PDB entry 8VSI | electron microscopy, 3.10 A resolution | chains A and B

[Chain A]
Name: ABC transporter ATP-binding protein
Source organism: Escherichia coli
Notes: EC 3.6.3.-
UniProt: A0A1D7Q186 (A0A1D7Q186_ECOLX); numbering as in UniProt (aligned over 1-600)
Amino-acid sequence (600 residues; row label = number of the first residue in the row):
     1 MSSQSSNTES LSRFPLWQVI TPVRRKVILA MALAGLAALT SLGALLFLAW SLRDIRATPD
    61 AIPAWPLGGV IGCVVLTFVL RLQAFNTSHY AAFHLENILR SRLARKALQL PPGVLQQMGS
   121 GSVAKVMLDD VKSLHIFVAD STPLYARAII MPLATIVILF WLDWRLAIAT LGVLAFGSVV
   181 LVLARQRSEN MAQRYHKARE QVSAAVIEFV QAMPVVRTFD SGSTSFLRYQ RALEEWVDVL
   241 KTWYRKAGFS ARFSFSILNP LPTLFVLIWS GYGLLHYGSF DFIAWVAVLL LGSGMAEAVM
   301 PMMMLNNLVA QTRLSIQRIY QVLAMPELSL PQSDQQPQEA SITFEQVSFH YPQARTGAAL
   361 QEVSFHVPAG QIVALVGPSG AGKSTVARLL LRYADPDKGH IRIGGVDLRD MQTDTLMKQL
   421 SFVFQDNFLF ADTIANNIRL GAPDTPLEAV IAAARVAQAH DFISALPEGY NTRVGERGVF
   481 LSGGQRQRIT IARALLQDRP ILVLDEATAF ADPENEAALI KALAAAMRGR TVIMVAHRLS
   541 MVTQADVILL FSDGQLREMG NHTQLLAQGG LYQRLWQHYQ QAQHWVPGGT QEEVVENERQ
Disordered / not traced: 1-12, 584-600
Bound ions: Mg2+: Q425 (together with ADP orthovanadate)
Small-molecule neighbours:
  - ADP orthovanadate (AOV), molecule 1: Q116, Y351, Q353, A359, P378, S379, G380, A381, G382, K383, S384, T385, R388, Y393, Q425, E506, H537
  - ADP orthovanadate (AOV), molecule 2: V479, F480, L481, S482, G483, G484, Q485, F510
What the authors report for this chain:
  - contacts within the chain: K125-H196, E200-R318
  - binding site for ADP orthovanadate: Y351, Q425, Q485, E506, F510, H537

[Chain B]
Name: Permease and ATP-binding protein of yersiniabactin-iron ABC transporter YbtQ
Source organism: Escherichia coli
Notes: EC 3.6.3.-
UniProt: A0A376P7T7 (A0A376P7T7_ECOLX); residues 1-600 here correspond to UniProt positions 95-694 (UniProt number = residue number + 94)
Amino-acid sequence (600 residues; row label = number of the first residue in the row):
     1 MKDNNPADNL AWRVIWRQLI SSVGSQARML RRSMLALLLA AFMQGIAFAC LYPIIDALLR
    61 GDAPQLLNWA MAFSVAAIVT LVLRWYGLGF EYRGHLAQAT HELRLRLGEQ LRRVPLEKLQ
   121 RGRAGEMNAL LLGSVDENLN YVIAIANILL LTIVTPLTAS LATLWIDWRL GLVMLLIFPL
   181 LVPFYYWRRP AMRRQMQTLG EAHQRLSGDI VEFAQGMMVL RTCGSDADKS RALLAHFNAL
   241 ENLQTRTHRQ GAGATMLIAS VVELGLQVVV LSGIVWVVTG TLNLAFLIAA VAMIMRFAEP
   301 MAMFISYTSV VELIASALQR IEQFMAIAPL PVAEQSEMPE RYDIRFDNVS YRYEEGDGYA
   361 LNHVSLTFPA ASMSALVGAS GAGKTTVTKL LMRYADPQQG QISIGGVDIR RLTPEQLNSL
   421 ISVVFQDVWL FDDTLLANIR IARPQATRQE VEEAARAAQC LEFISRLPQG WLTPMGEMGG
   481 QLSGGERQRI SIARALLKNA PVVILDEPTA ALDIESELAV QKAIDNLVHN RTVIIIAHRL
   541 STIAGAGNIL VMEEGQVVEQ GTHAQLLSHH GRYQALWQAQ MAARVWRDDG VSASGEWVHE
Disordered / not traced: 1-9, 589-600
Bound ions: Mg2+: T385, Q426 (together with ADP orthovanadate)
Small-molecule neighbours:
  - ADP orthovanadate (AOV), molecule 1: Q120, Y353, A360, A379, S380, G381, A382, G383, K384, T385, T386, K389, Y394, Q426, E507, H538
  - ADP orthovanadate (AOV), molecule 2: G480, Q481, L482, S483, G484, G485, E486, A511
What the authors report for this chain:
  - contacts within the chain: R123-D209, G125-S207
  - binding site for ADP orthovanadate: Y353, Q426, E486, E507, H538

[Interface between chain A and chain B]
Residue-residue contacts - 306 pairs, chain A then chain B:
  L45(A) - M295(B)  hydrophobic
  L48(A) - V291(B)  hydrophobic
  L48(A) - M295(B)  hydrophobic
  L52(A) - L287(B)  hydrophobic
  L52(A) - I288(B)  hydrophobic
  I55(A) - I274(B)  hydrophobic
  I55(A) - V277(B)  hydrophobic
  I55(A) - L284(B)  hydrophobic
  R56(A) - L59(B)
  R56(A) - L284(B)
  P59(A) - V278(B)
  A61(A) - V278(B)
  I62(A) - I274(B)  hydrophobic
  I62(A) - V278(B)  hydrophobic
  L67(A) - L271(B)  hydrophobic
  L67(A) - I274(B)  hydrophobic
  V74(A) - E263(B)
  F78(A) - S260(B)
  F78(A) - E263(B)
  R81(A) - E263(B)  salt bridge
  R81(A) - M303(B)
  L82(A) - T255(B)
  L82(A) - M256(B)  hydrophobic
  L82(A) - A259(B)  hydrophobic
  N86(A) - H248(B)  hydrogen bond
  N86(A) - A252(B)
  H89(A) - H248(B)
  Y90(A) - T245(B)
  Y90(A) - H248(B)
  Y90(A) - R249(B)  hydrogen bond
  F93(A) - Q244(B)
  F93(A) - T245(B)
  H94(A) - E241(B)  salt bridge
  E96(A) - Q244(B)  hydrogen bond
  N97(A) - F237(B)
  N97(A) - N238(B)  hydrogen bond
  N97(A) - E241(B)  hydrogen bond
  R100(A) - L206(B)
  R100(A) - F237(B)
  S101(A) - L234(B)
  S101(A) - F237(B)
  A104(A) - F213(B)
  A104(A) - L233(B)  hydrophobic
  A107(A) - M217(B)
  L108(A) - M217(B)
  L108(A) - R221(B)  hydrogen bond (backbone-side chain)
  L108(A) - S230(B)
  Q109(A) - R221(B)
  L110(A) - R221(B)  hydrogen bond (backbone-side chain)
  P112(A) - M218(B)  hydrophobic
  P112(A) - R221(B)
  L115(A) - M217(B)  hydrophobic
  Q116(A) - G480(B)
  Q116(A) - Q481(B)
  Q117(A) - Q481(B)  hydrogen bond
  S120(A) - A214(B)
  S120(A) - Q215(B)
  S120(A) - E477(B)  hydrogen bond
  V123(A) - A214(B)  hydrophobic
  A124(A) - I210(B)  hydrophobic
  A124(A) - V211(B)  hydrophobic
  M127(A) - I210(B)  hydrophobic
  M127(A) - L233(B)  hydrophobic
  M127(A) - F237(B)  hydrophobic
  L128(A) - L206(B)  hydrophobic
  L128(A) - S207(B)
  K132(A) - E137(B)
  K132(A) - H203(B)  hydrogen bond
  R147(A) - E299(B)  salt bridge
  R199(A) - L132(B)
  V202(A) - L132(B)  hydrophobic
  S203(A) - N128(B)  hydrogen bond
  S203(A) - L132(B)
  V206(A) - N128(B)
  I207(A) - N128(B)
  I207(A) - V211(B)  hydrophobic
  I207(A) - Q215(B)
  E208(A) - F431(B)
  E208(A) - D432(B)  hydrogen bond (side chain-backbone)
  F209(A) - G108(B)
  F209(A) - L111(B)  hydrophobic
  V210(A) - A124(B)  hydrophobic
  V210(A) - M127(B)  hydrophobic
  Q211(A) - A124(B)
  Q211(A) - Q215(B)  hydrogen bond
  Q211(A) - W429(B)
  A212(A) - W429(B)  hydrophobic
  M213(A) - L111(B)
  M213(A) - L116(B)  hydrophobic
  M213(A) - L119(B)  hydrophobic
  P214(A) - L116(B)  hydrophobic
  P214(A) - Q120(B)
  P214(A) - F425(B)
  V215(A) - F425(B)  hydrophobic
  V215(A) - W429(B)  hydrophobic
  V215(A) - F431(B)  hydrophobic
  V215(A) - R494(B)
  V216(A) - R112(B)
  V216(A) - F431(B)  hydrophobic
  R217(A) - L111(B)  hydrogen bond (side chain-backbone)
  R217(A) - R112(B)  hydrogen bond (side chain-backbone)
  R217(A) - V114(B)  hydrogen bond (side chain-backbone)
  R217(A) - L116(B)
  R217(A) - N418(B)  hydrogen bond (backbone-side chain)
  T218(A) - M392(B)
  T218(A) - N418(B)
  T218(A) - I421(B)
  T218(A) - V423(B)
  T218(A) - F425(B)
  T218(A) - K498(B)  hydrogen bond (backbone-side chain)
  F219(A) - S422(B)
  F219(A) - V423(B)
  F219(A) - I441(B)
  F219(A) - A442(B)  hydrophobic
  F219(A) - R494(B)
  F219(A) - A495(B)  hydrophobic
  F219(A) - K498(B)
  D220(A) - R112(B)  salt bridge
  D220(A) - I441(B)
  S221(A) - R112(B)
  S223(A) - R112(B)  hydrogen bond (backbone-side chain)
  T224(A) - E109(B)  hydrogen bond
  S225(A) - G108(B)
  S225(A) - E109(B)
  S225(A) - R112(B)  hydrogen bond (backbone-side chain)
  F226(A) - F431(B)  hydrophobic
  R228(A) - F431(B)
  R228(A) - D432(B)  hydrogen bond (side chain-backbone)
  R228(A) - D433(B)
  Y229(A) - R104(B)  hydrogen bond (side chain-backbone)
  Y229(A) - G108(B)
  Y229(A) - L131(B)
  Q230(A) - L105(B)
  L233(A) - H101(B)
  L233(A) - R104(B)
  L233(A) - L105(B)  hydrophobic
  E234(A) - H101(B)
  W236(A) - R104(B)
  V237(A) - A97(B)
  V237(A) - H101(B)
  K241(A) - A97(B)
  K241(A) - Q98(B)  hydrogen bond
  Y244(A) - E91(B)
  Y244(A) - Y92(B)
  Y244(A) - L96(B)
  R245(A) - Y92(B)
  G248(A) - Y92(B)
  F249(A) - W85(B)  hydrophobic
  A251(A) - Y92(B)
  R252(A) - W85(B)  hydrogen bond (side chain-backbone)
  R252(A) - G89(B)
  R252(A) - Y92(B)
  F253(A) - W85(B)
  F255(A) - L88(B)  hydrophobic
  F255(A) - Y92(B)
  S256(A) - L81(B)
  N259(A) - Q44(B)  hydrogen bond
  N259(A) - R84(B)
  P260(A) - F48(B)  hydrophobic
  L261(A) - Q44(B)
  L261(A) - A47(B)  hydrophobic
  L261(A) - F73(B)
  L261(A) - A77(B)  hydrophobic
  L261(A) - T80(B)
  L264(A) - F48(B)  hydrophobic
  L264(A) - L51(B)  hydrophobic
  L264(A) - F73(B)  hydrophobic
  L264(A) - R296(B)
  F265(A) - F73(B)
  F265(A) - S74(B)
  I268(A) - L51(B)  hydrophobic
  I268(A) - I54(B)  hydrophobic
  I268(A) - A70(B)  hydrophobic
  I268(A) - F73(B)  hydrophobic
  W269(A) - A70(B)  hydrophobic
  W269(A) - M71(B)
  W269(A) - S74(B)
  Y272(A) - A63(B)
  Y272(A) - L66(B)  hydrophobic
  Y272(A) - L67(B)
  L275(A) - L58(B)  hydrophobic
  L275(A) - L66(B)  hydrophobic
  F280(A) - L58(B)  hydrophobic
  F282(A) - L58(B)  hydrophobic
  F282(A) - L59(B)
  F282(A) - I288(B)  hydrophobic
  W285(A) - I55(B)  hydrophobic
  W285(A) - L58(B)  hydrophobic
  V286(A) - I288(B)  hydrophobic
  L289(A) - A292(B)  hydrophobic
  L289(A) - R296(B)  hydrogen bond (backbone-side chain)
  L290(A) - A292(B)  hydrophobic
  S293(A) - R296(B)  hydrogen bond
  E297(A) - R296(B)  salt bridge
  M304(A) - I148(B)  hydrophobic
  N307(A) - E91(B)  hydrogen bond
  L308(A) - Y141(B)  hydrophobic
  Q353(A) - P468(B)
  A354(A) - P468(B)
  R355(A) - P468(B)
  T356(A) - R466(B)
  T356(A) - P468(B)
  I372(A) - W586(B)  hydrophobic
  I372(A) - D588(B)
  P378(A) - D513(B)
  S379(A) - G485(B)
  S379(A) - R489(B)
  S379(A) - A511(B)  hydrogen bond (side chain-backbone)
  S379(A) - L512(B)
  S379(A) - D513(B)  hydrogen bond (backbone-side chain)
  G380(A) - S483(B)
  G380(A) - E486(B)
  R388(A) - M218(B)
  L391(A) - T222(B)
  Y393(A) - M218(B)  hydrophobic
  D414(A) - S225(B)
  M417(A) - R221(B)
  M417(A) - T222(B)
  F424(A) - M218(B)
  F424(A) - V219(B)
  F424(A) - T222(B)
  Q425(A) - G484(B)
  Q425(A) - A511(B)
  F428(A) - E212(B)
  F428(A) - Q215(B)
  F428(A) - G216(B)
  F430(A) - E212(B)
  F430(A) - G216(B)
  F430(A) - V219(B)  hydrophobic
  F430(A) - L220(B)  hydrophobic
  F430(A) - K229(B)
  A431(A) - E212(B)
  D432(A) - K229(B)  salt bridge
  L440(A) - V219(B)  hydrophobic
  G441(A) - C223(B)
  G441(A) - D228(B)
  P467(A) - D357(B)
  E476(A) - R123(B)
  E476(A) - A124(B)  hydrogen bond (side chain-backbone)
  E476(A) - V211(B)
  E476(A) - E212(B)
  R477(A) - Q215(B)  hydrogen bond
  R477(A) - M478(B)  hydrogen bond
  V479(A) - Q120(B)
  F480(A) - Q120(B)
  F480(A) - R121(B)
  S482(A) - G381(B)
  G483(A) - Q426(B)
  Q485(A) - G381(B)
  R488(A) - S380(B)
  R493(A) - V219(B)
  R499(A) - T222(B)  hydrogen bond (side chain-backbone)
  R499(A) - C223(B)  hydrogen bond (side chain-backbone)
  E506(A) - A510(B)
  E506(A) - A511(B)
  F510(A) - S380(B)
  F510(A) - Q426(B)
  F510(A) - E507(B)
  F510(A) - A510(B)  hydrophobic
  F510(A) - H538(B)  hydrogen bond (backbone-side chain)
  A511(A) - S380(B)
  A511(A) - H538(B)
  D512(A) - G378(B)
  D512(A) - A379(B)
  D512(A) - S380(B)  hydrogen bond
  D512(A) - H538(B)  hydrogen bond (backbone-side chain)
  D512(A) - L576(B)
  P513(A) - H538(B)
  P513(A) - L576(B)
  P513(A) - A579(B)
  P513(A) - Q580(B)
  P513(A) - R584(B)  hydrogen bond (backbone-side chain)
  E514(A) - A575(B)
  E514(A) - L576(B)
  E514(A) - A579(B)
  N515(A) - S380(B)
  E516(A) - R584(B)  salt bridge
  A517(A) - R584(B)
  I520(A) - R584(B)
  I520(A) - W586(B)
  L523(A) - W586(B)  hydrophobic
  A524(A) - V585(B)
  A524(A) - W586(B)
  R528(A) - D588(B)
  M534(A) - W586(B)  hydrophobic
  H537(A) - A511(B)  hydrogen bond (side chain-backbone)
  H537(A) - L512(B)
  H537(A) - D513(B)
  R538(A) - H538(B)
  R538(A) - R539(B)
  S540(A) - A582(B)
  S540(A) - R584(B)  hydrogen bond
  M541(A) - W586(B)
  Q544(A) - A583(B)
  Q544(A) - R584(B)  hydrogen bond (side chain-backbone)
  Q544(A) - V585(B)
  Q544(A) - W586(B)
  D546(A) - D588(B)
  L575(A) - I514(B)
  H578(A) - I514(B)
  H578(A) - E515(B)  salt bridge
  Y579(A) - I514(B)
  Y579(A) - R539(B)
  A582(A) - S541(B)
  Q583(A) - Q580(B)
  Q583(A) - M581(B)
Interface residues without a listed pair, chain A (173 interface residues in all): I71, V75, V79, F85, G119, H135, L240, A247, P262, G292, G370, G377, T413, F422, G484, A509, T543, D553
Interface residues without a listed pair, chain B (169 interface residues in all): G61, G94, R113, P115, G122, G125, N140, N147, G224, L240, L264, Q267, V270, Q469, L518, L540, R572, W577, R587
The authors on this interface:
  - pairs named by the authors: Q211(A)-Q215(B) (hydrogen bond), L289(A)-R296(B) (backbone contact), E297(A)-R296(B) (hydrogen bond)
  - interface residues, chain A: L289(A)

[Overview]
173 residues of chain A and 169 residues of chain B are in contact, with 43 hydrogen bonds and 8 salt bridges.
Polar contacts include R81(A)-E263(B), H94(A)-E241(B) and R147(A)-E299(B). The paper describes hydrogen bonds
between Q211(A) and Q215(B) and E297(A) and R296(B); a backbone contact between L289(A) and R296(B). The paper
reports a binding site for ADP orthovanadate at Y351(A), Q425(A) and Y353(B) among others; the interface
residue L289(A).
Chain A is ABC transporter ATP-binding protein and chain B is Permease and ATP-binding protein of
yersiniabactin-iron ABC transporter YbtQ, both from Escherichia coli; the structure, Mechanistic Insights
Revealed by YbtPQ in the Occluded State, was determined by electron microscopy.
